PDB entry 1XXI | X-ray diffraction, 4.10 A resolution (low resolution: residue-level contacts below are approximate; hydrogen-bond / salt-bridge calls are withheld) | chains A and E of the 5 polymer chains in the assembly

# Chain A
Name: DNA polymerase III, delta subunit
Organism: Escherichia coli
Notes: EC 2.7.7.7
UniProtKB: P28630 (HOLA_ECOLI); residues 1-343 here = UniProt positions 1-343
Amino-acid sequence (343 residues; row label = number of the first residue in the row):
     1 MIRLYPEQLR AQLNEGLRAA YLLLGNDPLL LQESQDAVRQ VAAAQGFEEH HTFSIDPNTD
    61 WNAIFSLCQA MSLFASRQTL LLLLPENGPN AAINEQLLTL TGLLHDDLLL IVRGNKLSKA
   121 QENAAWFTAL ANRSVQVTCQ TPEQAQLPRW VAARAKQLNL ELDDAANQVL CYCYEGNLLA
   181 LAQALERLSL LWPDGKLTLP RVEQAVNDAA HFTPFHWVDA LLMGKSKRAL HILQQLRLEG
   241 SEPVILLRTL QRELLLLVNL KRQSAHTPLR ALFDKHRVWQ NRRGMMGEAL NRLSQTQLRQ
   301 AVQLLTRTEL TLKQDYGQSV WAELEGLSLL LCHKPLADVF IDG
Unresolved in the structure: 339-343

# Chain E
Name: DNA polymerase III, delta prime subunit
Organism: Escherichia coli
Notes: EC 2.7.7.7
UniProtKB: P28631 (HOLB_ECOLI); residue numbers follow UniProt; this construct covers 1-334
Amino-acid sequence (334 residues; numbered 1 to 334; the number before each row is that of its first residue):
     1 MRWYPWLRPD FEKLVASYQA GRGHHALLIQ ALPGMGDDAL IYALSRYLLC QQPQGHKSCG
    61 HCRGCQLMQA GTHPDYYTLA PEKGKNTLGV DAVREVTEKL NEHARLGGAK VVWVTDAALL
   121 TDAAANALLK TLEEPPAETW FFLATREPER LLATLRSRCR LHYLAPPPEQ YAVTWLSREV
   181 TMSQDALLAA LRLSAGSPGA ALALFQGDNW QARETLCQAL AYSVPSGDWY SLLAALNHEQ
   241 APARLHWLAT LLMDALKRHH GAAQVTNVDV PGLVAELANH LSPSRLQAIL GDVCHIREQL
   301 MSVTGINREL LITDLLLRIE HYLQPGVVLP VPHL
Metal / ion sites: Zn2+: Cys-50, Cys-59, Cys-62, Cys-65

# Interface between chain A and chain E
Contacting residue pairs (31):
  Arg-248(A) with Gly-305(E); Asn-307(E)
  Gln-251(A) with Asn-307(E); Glu-309(E)
  Leu-255(A) with Glu-309(E); Thr-313(E)
  Val-258(A) with Tyr-230(E)
  Asn-259(A) with Tyr-230(E)
  Arg-262(A) with Asp-228(E); Tyr-230(E); Glu-320(E)
  Arg-299(A) with Leu-317(E); His-321(E)
  Val-302(A) with Leu-310(E); Asp-314(E); Leu-317(E)
  Gln-303(A) with Asp-314(E); Arg-318(E)
  Leu-305(A) with Leu-310(E)
  Thr-306(A) with Leu-310(E); Leu-311(E); Asp-314(E)
  Glu-309(A) with Ile-306(E); Asn-307(E); Leu-310(E)
  Leu-310(A) with Gln-299(E); Ile-306(E)
  Lys-313(A) with Val-303(E); Gly-305(E)
  Tyr-316(A) with Val-303(E); Thr-304(E)
Interface residues without a listed pair, chain A (17 interface residues in all): Thr-296, Gln-314

# In short
Chain A and chain E each contribute 17 residues to their interface. The Zn2+ site is built by Cys-50(E),
Cys-59(E), Cys-62(E) and Cys-65(E).
Here chain A is DNA polymerase III, delta subunit and chain E is DNA polymerase III, delta prime subunit, both
from Escherichia coli. Entry 1XXI (ADP Bound E. coli Clamp Loader Complex) was determined by X-ray
diffraction, deposited together with 1XXH.
